Entry 5EOY (X-ray diffraction, 2.50 A resolution); this record covers chains A and B.

[Chain A (and B)]
Molecule: Type 4 fimbrial biogenesis protein PilM
Organism: Pseudomonas aeruginosa
Notes: chain B of this document is another copy of the same molecule, construct and numbering; everything in this record applies to it too
UniProt: G3XD28 (G3XD28_PSEAE); residues 1-354 here = UniProt positions 1-354
Amino-acid sequence (357 residues; each row starts with the number of its first residue; numbers below 1 keep their minus sign (Gly-2 is residue -2)):
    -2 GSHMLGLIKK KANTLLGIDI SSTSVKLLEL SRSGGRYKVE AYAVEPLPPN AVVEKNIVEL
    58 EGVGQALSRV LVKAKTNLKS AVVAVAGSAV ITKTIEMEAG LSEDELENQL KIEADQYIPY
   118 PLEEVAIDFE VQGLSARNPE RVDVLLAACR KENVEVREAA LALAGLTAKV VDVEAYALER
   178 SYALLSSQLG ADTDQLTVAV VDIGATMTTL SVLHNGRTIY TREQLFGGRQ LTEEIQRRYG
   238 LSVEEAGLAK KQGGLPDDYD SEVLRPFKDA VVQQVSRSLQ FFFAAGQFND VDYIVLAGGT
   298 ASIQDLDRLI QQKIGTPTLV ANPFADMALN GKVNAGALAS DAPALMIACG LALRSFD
Unresolved in the structure: -2 (chain B: -2, 9, 187)
Differences from the reference sequence: expression tag (-2 to 0)
Modified residues: Mse1, Mse94, Mse204, Mse324, Mse343 (selenomethionine; parent Met)
Ion coordination: Mg2+: Asp112, Ile115
Small-molecule neighbours: ADP: Asp16, Ser18, Ser19, Thr20, Ser21, Lys23, Asp199, Ile200, Gly201, Ala202, Thr203, Gly225, Arg226, Lys247, Lys248, Gly295, Gly296, Thr297, Ser299, Ile300, Ala341

[Chain A / chain B interface]
Contacting residue pairs (69):
  Mse1(A) with Val151(B), hydrophobic; Glu155(B); Ala165(B); Lys166(B); Val167(B); Val168(B), hydrogen bond (backbone-backbone)
  Leu2(A) with Ile124(B); Asp125(B); Val151(B), hydrophobic
  Gly3(A) with Asp125(B); Val168(B), hydrogen bond (backbone-backbone); Asp169(B); Tyr173(B)
  Leu4(A) with Ala123(B); Asp125(B), hydrogen bond (backbone-side chain); Ala144(B), hydrophobic; Ala145(B); Cys146(B); Val168(B); Val170(B); Tyr173(B), hydrogen bond (backbone-side chain)
  Ile5(A) with Asp125(B), hydrogen bond (backbone-side chain); Phe126(B), hydrophobic; Glu127(B); Leu142(B); Ala144(B), hydrophobic; Tyr173(B)
  Lys6(A) with Tyr173(B); Glu176(B), salt bridge; Arg177(B)
  Ser30(A) with Asp191(B)
  Gly31(A) with Ala180(B)
  Tyr34(A) with Arg29(B)
  Val82(A) with Leu4(B), hydrophobic
  Val87(A) with Leu4(B), hydrophobic
  Glu104(A) with Ser-1(B)
  Ala123(A) with Leu2(B); Leu4(B)
  Ile124(A) with Leu2(B)
  Asp125(A) with Leu2(B); Gly3(B); Leu4(B), hydrogen bond (side chain-backbone); Ile5(B), hydrogen bond (side chain-backbone)
  Phe126(A) with Ile5(B), hydrophobic
  Glu127(A) with Ile5(B)
  Leu142(A) with Ile5(B)
  Ala144(A) with Leu4(B); Ile5(B), hydrophobic
  Ala145(A) with Leu4(B)
  Cys146(A) with Leu4(B), hydrophobic
  Val151(A) with Mse1(B), hydrophobic; Leu2(B), hydrophobic
  Glu155(A) with Mse1(B)
  Ala165(A) with Mse1(B)
  Lys166(A) with Mse1(B)
  Val167(A) with Mse1(B)
  Val168(A) with Mse1(B), hydrogen bond (backbone-backbone); Gly3(B), hydrogen bond (backbone-backbone); Leu4(B)
  Asp169(A) with Gly3(B)
  Val170(A) with Leu4(B), hydrophobic
  Tyr173(A) with Gly3(B); Leu4(B), hydrogen bond (side chain-backbone); Ile5(B); Lys6(B)
  Asp191(A) with Ser30(B), hydrogen bond
  Phe353(A) with Arg29(B), hydrogen bond (backbone-side chain); Phe353(B)
  Asp354(A) with Arg29(B), salt bridge
Other interface residues (no listed pair), chain A (40 interface residues in all): His0, Lys7, Arg29, Gly32, Leu143, Ala180, Arg351
Other interface residues (no listed pair), chain B (43 interface residues in all): Lys7, Lys8, Gly31, Gly32, Tyr34, Val82, Val87, Leu143, Leu181, Arg351, Asp354

[Overview]
Chain A and chain B form an interface of 40 and 43 residues respectively; the contacts include 12 hydrogen
bonds and 2 salt bridges. Polar contacts include Lys6(A)-Glu176(B), Asp354(A)-Arg29(B) and Leu4(A)-Asp125(B).
Ligands of chain A: ADP. Asp112(A) and Ile115(A) form the Mg2+ site.
Both chains are Type 4 fimbrial biogenesis protein PilM (Pseudomonas aeruginosa). Entry 5EOY (Pseudomonas
aeruginosa SeMet-PilM bound to ADP) was determined by X-ray diffraction (same publication as 5EOU, 5EOX and
5EQ6).
